Entry 7K60 (electron microscopy, 3.12 A resolution); this record covers chains E and I of the 13 polymer chains in the assembly.

Chain E:
Molecule: Histone H3.1
Source organism: Homo sapiens
Reference sequence: P68431 (H31_HUMAN); residues 0-135 here correspond to UniProt positions 1-136 (UniProt number = residue number + 1)
Amino-acid sequence (136 residues; numbered 0 to 135; the number before each row is that of its first residue; numbering starts at 0):
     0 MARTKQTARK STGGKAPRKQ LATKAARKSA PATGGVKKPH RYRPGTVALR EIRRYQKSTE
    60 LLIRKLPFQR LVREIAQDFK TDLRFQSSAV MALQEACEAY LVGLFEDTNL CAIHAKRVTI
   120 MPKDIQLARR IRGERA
Disordered / not traced: 0-36, 134-135
UniProt features mapped onto this chain:
  - modified residue: Arg2 (Asymmetric dimethylarginine), Thr3 (Phosphothreonine), Lys4 (Allysine), Gln5 (5-glutamyl dopamine), Thr6 (Phosphothreonine), Arg8 (Citrulline), Lys9 (N6,N6,N6-trimethyllysine), Ser10 (ADP-ribosylserine), Thr11 (Phosphothreonine), Lys14 (N6-(2-hydroxyisobutyryl)lysine), Arg17 (Asymmetric dimethylarginine), Lys18 (N6-(2-hydroxyisobutyryl)lysine), Lys23 (N6-(2-hydroxyisobutyryl)lysine), Arg26 (Citrulline), Lys27 (N6,N6,N6-trimethyllysine), Ser28 (ADP-ribosylserine), Lys36 (N6,N6,N6-trimethyllysine), Lys37 (N6-methyllysine), Tyr41 (Phosphotyrosine), Lys56 (N6,N6,N6-trimethyllysine) and 8 more in UniProt
  - lipidation: Lys18 (N6-decanoyllysine)

Chain I:
Molecule: 197-nt DNA strand
Source organism: Homo sapiens
Sequence (197 nucleotides; numbered 1 to 197; the number before each row is that of its first residue):
     1 GGGCTGGACC CTATACGCGG CCGCCCTGGA GAATCCCGGT GCCGAGGCCG CTCAATTGGT
    61 CGTAGACAGC TCTAGCACCG CTTAAACGCA CGTACGCGCT GTCCCCCGCG TTTTAACCGC
   121 CAAGGGGATT ACTCCCTAGT CTCCAGGCAC GTGTCAGATA TATACATCCT GTGCATGTAT
   181 TGAACAGCGA CCACCCC

Interface between chain E and chain I:
Residue-residue contacts - 19 pairs, chain E then chain I:
  Arg40(E) with DT170(I), phosphate contact
  Tyr41(E) with DC168(I), phosphate contact; DC169(I), phosphate contact
  Arg42(E) with DC169(I), salt bridge to the phosphate
  Thr45(E) with DC169(I), hydrogen bond to the phosphate
  Arg72(E) with DC76(I), salt bridge to the phosphate
  Arg83(E) with DG75(I), sugar contact; DC76(I), phosphate contact
  Phe84(E) with DG75(I), sugar contact; DC76(I), hydrogen bond to the phosphate
  Gln85(E) with DG75(I), phosphate contact
  Ser86(E) with DG75(I), hydrogen bond to the phosphate
  Arg116(E) with DG96(I), phosphate contact; DC97(I), phosphate contact
  Val117(E) with DG96(I), hydrogen bond to the phosphate
  Thr118(E) with DC95(I), phosphate contact; DG96(I), hydrogen bond to the phosphate
  Met120(E) with DG96(I), phosphate contact; DC97(I), phosphate contact
Other interface residues (no listed pair), chain E (19 interface residues in all): His39, Pro43, Arg63, Leu82, Lys115, Lys122
Other interface residues (no listed pair), chain I (12 interface residues in all): DA85, DA86, DA90, DA94

In short:
19 residues of chain E face 12 of chain I across their interface, with 5 hydrogen bonds and 2 salt bridges.
Polar contacts include Thr45(E)-DC169(I), Phe84(E)-DC76(I) and Ser86(E)-DG75(I).
Chain E is Histone H3.1 and chain I is a 197-nt DNA strand, both from Homo sapiens; the structure, Cryo-EM
structure of a chromatosome containing human linker histone H1.10, was determined by electron microscopy,
deposited together with 7K5X, 7K5Y, 7K61 and 7K63.
